PDB entry 6TAQ | electron microscopy, 3.90 A resolution | chains B and C of the 4 polymer chains in the assembly

Chain B (and C):
Protein: Activity-regulated cytoskeleton associated protein 2
From: Drosophila melanogaster
Notes: chain C of this document is another copy of the same molecule, construct and numbering; everything in this record applies to it too
UniProt: Q7JV70 (ARC2_DROME); numbering as in UniProt (aligned over 1-193)
Sequence (193 residues; numbered 1 to 193; the number before each row is that of its first residue):
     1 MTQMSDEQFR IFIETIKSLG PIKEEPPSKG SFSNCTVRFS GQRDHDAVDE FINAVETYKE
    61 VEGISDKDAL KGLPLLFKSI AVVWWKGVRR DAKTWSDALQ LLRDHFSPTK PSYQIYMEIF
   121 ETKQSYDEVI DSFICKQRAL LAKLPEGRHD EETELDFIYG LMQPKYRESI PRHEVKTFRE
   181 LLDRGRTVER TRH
Not modelled in the structure: 1-28, 193

Chain B / chain C interface:
Contacting residue pairs (15):
  Thr57(B) - Leu75(C)
  Val61(B) - Ser31(C)
  Val61(B) - Lys71(C)
  Val61(B) - Gly72(C)
  Val129(B) - Arg43(C)
  Asp131(B) - Arg43(C)  salt bridge
  Cys135(B) - Val83(C)
  Cys135(B) - Trp84(C)
  Arg138(B) - Val88(C)
  Ala139(B) - Val83(C)
  Ala142(B) - Lys86(C)
  Glu146(B) - Arg90(C)
  Leu182(B) - His105(C)
  Arg190(B) - Gln114(C)
  Arg190(B) - Met117(C)
Other interface residues (no listed pair), chain B (18 interface residues in all): Thr36, Glu50, Asn53, Ala54, Glu154, Arg179, Thr187
Other interface residues (no listed pair), chain C (20 interface residues in all): Asn34, Pro74, Val82, Gly87, Arg89, Asp104, Tyr113

In short:
Chain B and chain C form an interface of 18 and 20 residues respectively; the contacts include 1 salt bridge.
Its one salt-bridged contact is Asp131(B)-Arg43(C).
Chain B and chain C are both Activity-regulated cytoskeleton associated protein 2 (Drosophila melanogaster);
the structure, Structure of the dArc2 capsid, was determined by electron microscopy (same publication as 6TAP,
6TAR, 6TAS, 6TAT and 6TAU).
